PDB entry 9IQT | electron microscopy, 2.90 A resolution | chains A and B of the 5 polymer chains in the assembly

== Chain A ==
Molecule: Guanine nucleotide-binding protein G(i) subunit alpha-1
Organism: Homo sapiens
UniProt: P63096 (GNAI1_HUMAN); residue numbers follow UniProt; this construct covers 2-353
Chain sequence (352 residues; each row starts with the number of its first residue):
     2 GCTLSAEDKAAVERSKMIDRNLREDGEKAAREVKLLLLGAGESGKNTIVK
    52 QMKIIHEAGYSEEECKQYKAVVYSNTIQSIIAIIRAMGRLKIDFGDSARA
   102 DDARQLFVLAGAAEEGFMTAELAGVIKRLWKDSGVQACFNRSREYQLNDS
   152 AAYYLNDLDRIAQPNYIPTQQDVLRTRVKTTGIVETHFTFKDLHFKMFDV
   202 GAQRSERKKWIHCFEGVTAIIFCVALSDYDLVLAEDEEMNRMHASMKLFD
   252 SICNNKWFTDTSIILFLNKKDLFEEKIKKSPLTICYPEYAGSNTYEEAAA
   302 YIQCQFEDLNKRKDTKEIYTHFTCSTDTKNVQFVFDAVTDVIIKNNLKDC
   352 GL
Not modelled in the structure: 56-180
Differences from the reference sequence: conflict Asn-47 (Ser in P63096), Ala-203 (Gly in P63096), Ala-245 (Glu in P63096), Ser-326 (Ala in P63096)
Curated features (UniProtKB/Swiss-Prot):
  - region: Lys-35 to Lys-46, Thr-48 (G1 motif), Asp-173 to Thr-181 (G2 motif), Phe-196 to Gly-202, Gln-204, Arg-205 (G3 motif), Ile-265 to Asp-272 (G4 motif), Thr-324, Cys-325, Thr-327 to Thr-329 (G5 motif)
  - binding site (GTP): Glu-43 to Lys-46, Thr-48, Ser-151, Leu-175 to Thr-181, Asp-200 to Gly-202, Gln-204, Asn-269 to Asp-272
  - binding site (Mg(2+)): Thr-181
  - modified residue: Arg-178 (ADP-ribosylarginine), Gln-204 (Deamidated glutamine), Cys-351 (ADP-ribosylcysteine)
  - lipidation: Gly-2 (N-myristoyl glycine), Cys-3 (S-palmitoyl cysteine)
  - natural variant: Gly-40 (G40C: In NEDHISB; G40R: In NEDHISB), Gly-45 (G45D: In NEDHISB), Thr-48 (T48I: In NEDHISB; T48K: In NEDHISB), Gln-52 (Q52P: In NEDHISB), Ser-75 (deletion: In NEDHISB; uncertain significance), Gln-172 (deletion: In NEDHISB), Asp-173 (D173V: In NEDHISB), Glu-186 to Phe-189 (deletion: In NEDHISB; uncertain significance), Cys-224 (C224Y: In NEDHISB), Lys-270 (K270N: In NEDHISB; K270R: In NEDHISB), Asp-272 (D272G: In NEDHISB), Val-332 (V332E: In NEDHISB; uncertain significance)
  - mutagenesis: Gly-42 (G42R: Abolishes switch to an activated conformation and dissociation from beta and gamma subunits upon GTP binding. Abolishes interaction with RGS family members), Glu-116 (E116L: Enhances interaction (inactive GDP-bound) with RGS14), Gln-147 (Q147L: Enhances interaction (inactive GDP-bound) with RGS14)

== Chain B ==
Molecule: Guanine nucleotide-binding protein G(I)/G(S)/G(T) subunit beta-1
Organism: Homo sapiens
UniProt: P62873 (GBB1_HUMAN); residue numbers follow UniProt; this construct covers 2-340
Chain sequence (340 residues; numbered 1 to 340; the number before each row is that of its first residue):
     1 QSELDQLRQEAEQLKNQIRDARKACADATLSQITNNIDPVGRIQMRTRRT
    51 LRGHLAKIYAMHWGTDSRLLVSASQDGKLIIWDSYTTNKVHAIPLRSSWV
   101 MTCAYAPSGNYVACGGLDNICSIYNLKTREGNVRVSRELAGHTGYLSCCR
   151 FLDDNQIVTSSGDTTCALWDIETGQQTTTFTGHTGDVMSLSLAPDTRLFV
   201 SGACDASAKLWDVREGMCRQTFTGHESDINAICFFPNGNAFATGSDDATC
   251 RLFDLRADQELMTYSHDNIICGITSVSFSKSGRLLLAGYDDFNCNVWDAL
   301 KADRAGVLAGHDNRVSCLGVTDDGMAVATGSWDSFLKIWN
Differences from the reference sequence: expression tag (1)
Curated features (UniProtKB/Swiss-Prot):
  - modified residue: Ser-2 (N-acetylserine), His-266 (Phosphohistidine)
  - natural variant: Leu-30 (L30F: In MRD42; uncertain significance), Arg-52 (R52G: In MRD42), Gly-64 (G64V: In MRD42), Asp-76 (D76E: In MRD42; D76G: In MRD42), Gly-77 (G77S: In MRD42), Lys-78 (K78R: In MRD42), Ile-80 (I80N: In MRD42; I80T: In MRD42), His-91 (H91R: In MRD42; uncertain significance), Ala-92 (A92T: In MRD42), Pro-94 (P94S: In MRD42), Leu-95 (L95P: In MRD42), Arg-96 (R96L: In MRD42), 5 further natural variant entries in UniProt

== How chain A and chain B interact ==
Contacting residue pairs (56):
  Ala-12(A) / Asn-88(B)
  Val-13(A) / Asn-88(B)
  Arg-15(A) / Val-90(B)  hydrogen bond (side chain-backbone)
  Arg-15(A) / His-91(B)
  Arg-15(A) / Gly-131(B)
  Ser-16(A) / Asn-88(B)
  Ser-16(A) / Lys-89(B)  hydrogen bond (side chain-backbone)
  Ile-19(A) / Lys-89(B)
  Ile-19(A) / Ala-92(B)  hydrophobic
  Asp-20(A) / Lys-89(B)  salt bridge
  Leu-23(A) / Gly-53(B)
  Leu-23(A) / Leu-55(B)
  Leu-23(A) / Lys-78(B)
  Leu-23(A) / Ile-80(B)  hydrophobic
  Leu-23(A) / Lys-89(B)
  Asp-26(A) / Lys-78(B)  salt bridge
  Gly-27(A) / Leu-55(B)
  Thr-182(A) / Asn-119(B)
  Thr-182(A) / His-142(B)
  Gly-183(A) / Leu-117(B)
  Gly-183(A) / Asp-118(B)
  Gly-183(A) / Asn-119(B)
  Ile-184(A) / Trp-99(B)
  Ile-184(A) / Leu-117(B)  hydrogen bond (backbone-backbone)
  Phe-199(A) / Trp-99(B)  hydrophobic
  Gln-204(A) / Leu-117(B)
  Gln-204(A) / Asn-119(B)
  Gln-204(A) / Tyr-145(B)
  Ser-206(A) / Tyr-145(B)
  Ser-206(A) / Gly-162(B)
  Ser-206(A) / Asp-186(B)
  Glu-207(A) / Asp-186(B)  hydrogen bond (backbone-side chain)
  Glu-207(A) / Cys-204(B)  hydrogen bond
  Glu-207(A) / Asp-228(B)
  Lys-209(A) / Asp-246(B)  salt bridge
  Lys-210(A) / Met-101(B)
  Lys-210(A) / Tyr-145(B)
  Lys-210(A) / Met-188(B)
  Lys-210(A) / Cys-204(B)
  Lys-210(A) / Asp-228(B)  salt bridge
  Lys-210(A) / Asn-230(B)
  Lys-210(A) / Asp-246(B)  salt bridge
  Trp-211(A) / Leu-117(B)  hydrophobic
  Trp-211(A) / Tyr-145(B)
  His-213(A) / Lys-57(B)  hydrogen bond (backbone-side chain)
  His-213(A) / Tyr-59(B)  hydrogen bond (backbone-side chain)
  His-213(A) / Trp-332(B)
  Cys-214(A) / Tyr-59(B)
  Cys-214(A) / Gln-75(B)  hydrogen bond
  Cys-214(A) / Trp-99(B)
  Phe-215(A) / Trp-99(B)  hydrophobic
  Phe-215(A) / Leu-117(B)  hydrophobic
  Glu-216(A) / Lys-57(B)  salt bridge
  Glu-216(A) / Trp-332(B)
  Trp-258(A) / Arg-314(B)
  Trp-258(A) / Trp-332(B)  hydrophobic
Other interface residues (no listed pair), chain A (29 interface residues in all): Asn-22, Glu-186, Ala-203, Arg-205, Lys-257
Other interface residues (no listed pair), chain B (34 interface residues in all): Arg-52, Arg-96, Thr-143, Gly-144, Thr-164

== In short ==
29 residues of chain A face 34 of chain B across their interface; the contacts include 8 hydrogen bonds and 6
salt bridges. Polar contacts include Asp-20(A)/Lys-89(B), Asp-26(A)/Lys-78(B) and Lys-209(A)/Asp-246(B).
UniProt lists 21 GTP-binding residues, Mg2+-binding residue Thr-181(A) and 3 mutagenesis sites on chain A.
Here chain A is Guanine nucleotide-binding protein G(i) subunit alpha-1 and chain B is Guanine
nucleotide-binding protein G(I)/G(S)/G(T) subunit beta-1, both from Homo sapiens. Entry 9IQT (structure of
niacin-HCA2-Gi) was determined by electron microscopy.
